Entry 5W6D (X-ray diffraction, 3.20 A resolution); this record covers chains G and L of the 6 polymer chains in the assembly.

== Chain G ==
Name: BG505-SOSIP.v4.1-GT1-N137A gp120
Organism: Human immunodeficiency virus 1
Sequence (474 residues; each row starts with the number of its first residue; note: 11 numbers in that range are skipped by the numbering (no residue carries them; nothing is unmodelled there)):
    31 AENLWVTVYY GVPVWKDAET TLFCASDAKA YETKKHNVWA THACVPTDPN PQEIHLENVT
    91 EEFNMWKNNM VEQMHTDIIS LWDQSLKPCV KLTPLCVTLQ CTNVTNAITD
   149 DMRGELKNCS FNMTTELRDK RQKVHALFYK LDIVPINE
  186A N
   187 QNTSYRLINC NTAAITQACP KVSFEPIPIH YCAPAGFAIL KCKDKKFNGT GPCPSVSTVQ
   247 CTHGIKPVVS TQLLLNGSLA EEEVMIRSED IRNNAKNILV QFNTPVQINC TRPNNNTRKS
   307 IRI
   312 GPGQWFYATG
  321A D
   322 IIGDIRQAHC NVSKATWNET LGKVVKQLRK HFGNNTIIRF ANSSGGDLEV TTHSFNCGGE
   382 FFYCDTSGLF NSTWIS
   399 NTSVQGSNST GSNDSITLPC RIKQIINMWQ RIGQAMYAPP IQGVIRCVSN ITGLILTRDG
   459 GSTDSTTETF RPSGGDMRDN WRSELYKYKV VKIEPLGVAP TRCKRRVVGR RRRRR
Unresolved in the structure: 31, 62-63, 135-136, 149-151, 399-410, 507-513
Disulfides: Cys54-Cys74, Cys119-Cys205, Cys126-Cys196, Cys131-Cys157, Cys218-Cys247, Cys228-Cys239, Cys296-Cys331, Cys378-Cys445, Cys385-Cys418
Covalently attached groups: glycan linked to Asn88, Asn332; N-acetylglucosamine (NAG) linked to Asn156, Asn160, Asn234, Asn262, Asn295, Asn301, Asn363, Asn392, Asn448
Reported in the primary citation:
  - contacts within the chain: Arg308-Trp316, Trp316-Tyr318, Thr455-Ser471 (hydrogen bond)
  - post-translational modification sites: Asn156, Asn301, Asn332

== Chain L ==
Name: 109L FAB light chain
Organism: Homo sapiens
Notes: antibody fragment or engineered binder
Sequence (218 residues; each row starts with the number of its first residue; a row labelled like 67A-67C holds insertion residues (67A, then the next letters in order)):
     2 GSVTSYVRPL SVALGETASI SCGRQALGSR AVQWYQHRPG QAPILLIYNN QDRPSGIPER
    62 FSGTPD
67A-67C INF
    68 GTRATLTISG VEAGDEADYY CHMWDSRS
95A-95C GFS
    96 WSFGGATRLT VLGQPKAAPS VTLFPPSSEE LQANKATLVC LISDFYPGAV TVAWKADSSP
   156 VKAGVETTTP SKQSNNKYAA SSYLSLTPEQ WKSHKSYSCQ VTHEGSTVEK TVAPTECS
Unresolved in the structure: 2-5, 211-213
Disulfides: Cys23-Cys88, Cys135-Cys194
Covalently attached groups: covalent link Lys150-Gln195

== Interface between chain G and chain L ==
Pairs across the interface - 10 pairs, chain G then chain L:
  Ala137(G) - Arg94(L)
  Ile138(G) - Arg94(L)
  Ile322(G) - Arg94(L)  hydrogen bond (backbone-side chain)
  Ile323(G) - Phe67C(L)  hydrophobic
  Gly324(G) - Leu28(L)
  Gly324(G) - Arg94(L)  hydrogen bond (backbone-side chain)
  Asp325(G) - Gly29(L)
  Asp325(G) - Ser30(L)  hydrogen bond
  Asp325(G) - Ser93(L)  hydrogen bond
  Ile326(G) - Arg94(L)
Interface residues without a listed pair, chain G (8 interface residues in all): Val134
Interface residues without a listed pair, chain L (8 interface residues in all): Ser95, Gly95A

== Summary ==
The chain G/chain L interface involves 8 residues from each chain, with 4 hydrogen bonds. Polar pairs include
Ile322(G)-Arg94(L), Gly324(G)-Arg94(L) and Asp325(G)-Ser30(L). N-acetylglucosamine is covalently linked to
Asn88(G), Asn156(G), Asn160(G), Asn234(G), Asn262(G) and Asn295(G) and 5 more. The paper reports modification
sites Asn156(G), Asn301(G) and Asn332(G); contacts within the chain involving Trp316(G), Arg308(G) and
Tyr318(G) among others.
Chain G is BG505-SOSIP.v4.1-GT1-N137A gp120 (Human immunodeficiency virus 1) and chain L is 109L FAB light
chain (Homo sapiens); the structure, Crystal structure of BG505-SOSIP.v4.1-GT1-N137A in complex with Fabs
35022 and 9H/109L, was determined by X-ray diffraction.
